Entry 7R4H (electron microscopy, 2.34 A resolution); this record covers chains B and G of the 7 polymer chains in the assembly.

== Chain B ==
Name: AP-1 complex subunit beta-1
Source organism: Homo sapiens
UniProtKB: Q10567 (AP1B1_HUMAN); residue numbers follow UniProt; this construct covers 1-584
Sequence (584 residues; each row starts with the number of its first residue):
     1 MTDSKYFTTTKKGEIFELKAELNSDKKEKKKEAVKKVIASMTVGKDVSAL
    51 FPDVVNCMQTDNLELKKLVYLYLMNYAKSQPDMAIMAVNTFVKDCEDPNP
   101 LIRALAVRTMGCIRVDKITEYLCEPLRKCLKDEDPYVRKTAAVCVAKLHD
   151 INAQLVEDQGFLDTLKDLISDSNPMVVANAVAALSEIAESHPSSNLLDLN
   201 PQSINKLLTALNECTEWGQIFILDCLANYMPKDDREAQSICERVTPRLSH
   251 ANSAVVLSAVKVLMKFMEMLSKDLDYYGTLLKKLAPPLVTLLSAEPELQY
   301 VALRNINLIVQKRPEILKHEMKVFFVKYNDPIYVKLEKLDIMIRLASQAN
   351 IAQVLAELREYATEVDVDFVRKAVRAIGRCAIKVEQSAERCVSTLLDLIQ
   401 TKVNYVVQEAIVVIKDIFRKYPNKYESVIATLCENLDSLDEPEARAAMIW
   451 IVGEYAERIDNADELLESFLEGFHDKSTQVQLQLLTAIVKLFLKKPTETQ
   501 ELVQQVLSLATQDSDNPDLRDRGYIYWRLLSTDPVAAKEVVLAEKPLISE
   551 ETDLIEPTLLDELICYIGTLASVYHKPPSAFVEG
Unresolved in the structure: 1-13, 584
Construct notes: engineered mutation Arg359 (Lys in Q10567), Lys476 (Glu in Q10567)
Curated features (UniProtKB/Swiss-Prot):
  - modified residue: Lys318 (N6-acetyllysine), Tyr574 (3'-nitrotyrosine)

== Chain G ==
Name: AP-1 complex subunit gamma-1
Source organism: Mus musculus
UniProtKB: P22892 (AP1G1_MOUSE); residue numbers follow UniProt; this construct covers 1-595
Sequence (595 residues; numbered 1 to 595; the number before each row is that of its first residue):
     1 MPAPIRLRELIRTIRTARTQAEEREMIQKECAAIRSSFREEDNTYRCRNV
    51 AKLLYMHMLGYPAHFGQLECLKLIASQKFTDKRIGYLGAMLLLDERQDVH
   101 LLMTNCIKNDLNHSTQFVQGLALCTLGCMGSSEMCRDLAGEVEKLLKTSN
   151 SYLRKKAALCAVHVIRKVPELMEMFLPATKNLLNEKNHGVLHTSVVLLTE
   201 MCERSPDMLAHFRKLVPQLVRILKNLIMSGYSPEHDVSGISDPFLQVRIL
   251 RLLRILGRNDDDSSEAMNDILAQVATNTETSKNVGNAILYETVLTIMDIK
   301 SESGLRVLAINILGRFLLNNDKNIRYVALTSLLKTVQTDHNAVQRHRSTI
   351 VDCLKDLDVSIKRRAMELSFALVNGNNIRGMMKELLYFLDSCEPEFKADC
   401 ASGIFLAAEKYAPSKRWHIDTIMRVLTTAGSYVRDDAVPNLIQLITNSVE
   451 MHAYTVQRLYKAILGDYSQQPLVQVAAWCIGEYGDLLVSGQCEEEEPIQV
   501 TEDEVLDILESVLISNMSTSVTRGYALTAIMKLSTRFTCTVNRIKKVVSI
   551 YGSSIDVELQQRAVEYNALFKKYDHMRSALLERMPVMEKVTTNGP
Unresolved in the structure: 1-3, 589-595

== Chain B / chain G interface ==
Contacting residue pairs (61):
  Lys415(B) - Val557(G)
  Arg419(B) - Ser554(G)  hydrogen bond (side chain-backbone)
  Arg419(B) - Ile555(G)  hydrogen bond (side chain-backbone)
  Arg419(B) - Val557(G)
  Arg419(B) - Gln560(G)  hydrogen bond
  Trp450(B) - Val557(G)
  Leu482(B) - Glu558(G)
  Leu482(B) - Arg562(G)
  Gln483(B) - Val557(G)
  Gln483(B) - Glu558(G)  hydrogen bond
  Thr486(B) - Glu558(G)
  Thr486(B) - Gln561(G)
  Lys490(B) - Gln561(G)
  Asp515(B) - Pro439(G)
  Asn516(B) - Pro439(G)
  Pro517(B) - Pro439(G)
  Pro517(B) - Ile442(G)  hydrophobic
  Pro517(B) - Trp478(G)  hydrogen bond (backbone-side chain)
  Pro517(B) - Tyr525(G)
  Asp518(B) - Val521(G)
  Asp518(B) - Tyr525(G)  hydrogen bond
  Arg520(B) - Met587(G)
  Asp521(B) - Trp478(G)  hydrogen bond
  Asp521(B) - Lys532(G)  salt bridge
  Asp521(B) - Met584(G)
  Arg522(B) - Glu558(G)  salt bridge
  Arg522(B) - Gln561(G)
  Arg522(B) - Arg562(G)
  Arg522(B) - Glu565(G)  salt bridge
  Tyr524(B) - Met584(G)  hydrophobic
  Ile525(B) - Tyr566(G)
  Ile525(B) - Leu580(G)
  Ile525(B) - Leu581(G)  hydrophobic
  Tyr526(B) - Glu565(G)  hydrogen bond
  Arg528(B) - Leu580(G)
  Arg528(B) - Glu582(G)  salt bridge
  Arg528(B) - Met584(G)
  Leu529(B) - Leu580(G)  hydrophobic
  Ala536(B) - Tyr573(G)
  Glu539(B) - Lys572(G)  salt bridge
  Glu539(B) - Tyr573(G)
  Val540(B) - Glu565(G)
  Val540(B) - Ala568(G)  hydrophobic
  Val540(B) - Leu569(G)  hydrophobic
  Val540(B) - Tyr573(G)  hydrophobic
  Val541(B) - Gln561(G)  hydrogen bond (backbone-side chain)
  Val541(B) - Glu565(G)
  Ala543(B) - Val564(G)  hydrophobic
  Ala543(B) - Ala568(G)  hydrophobic
  Lys545(B) - Gln560(G)
  Lys545(B) - Gln561(G)  hydrogen bond
  Lys545(B) - Val564(G)
  Pro546(B) - Gly552(G)
  Pro546(B) - Val564(G)
  Leu547(B) - Ser553(G)
  Ile548(B) - Ser553(G)
  Ile548(B) - Ser554(G)
  Ile548(B) - Ile555(G)  hydrophobic
  Ser549(B) - Ser553(G)  hydrogen bond (side chain-backbone)
  Glu550(B) - Ile555(G)
  Glu551(B) - Ile555(G)
Also at the interface, not in a pair above, chain B (35 interface residues in all): Thr478, Thr532, Asp533, Val535
Also at the interface, not in a pair above, chain G (33 interface residues in all): Thr528, Asp556, Met576, Ala579, Arg583, Pro585

== Overview ==
35 residues of chain B face 33 of chain G across their interface; the contacts include 11 hydrogen bonds and 5
salt bridges. Polar pairs include Asp521(B)-Lys532(G), Arg522(B)-Glu558(G) and Arg522(B)-Glu565(G).
Chain B is AP-1 complex subunit beta-1 (Homo sapiens) and chain G is AP-1 complex subunit gamma-1 (Mus
musculus); the structure, phospho-STING binding to adaptor protein complex-1, was determined by electron
microscopy.
